PDB entry 1IGC | X-ray diffraction, 2.60 A resolution | chains L and H of the 3 polymer chains in the assembly

[Chain L]
Protein: IGG1-kappa MOPC21 fab (light chain)
From: Mus musculus
UniProtKB: P01634 (KV5B_MOUSE); aligned to UniProt positions 30-242 over residues 1-213 (the alignment contains insertions or deletions, so no single offset holds)
Chain sequence (213 residues; each row starts with the number of its first residue):
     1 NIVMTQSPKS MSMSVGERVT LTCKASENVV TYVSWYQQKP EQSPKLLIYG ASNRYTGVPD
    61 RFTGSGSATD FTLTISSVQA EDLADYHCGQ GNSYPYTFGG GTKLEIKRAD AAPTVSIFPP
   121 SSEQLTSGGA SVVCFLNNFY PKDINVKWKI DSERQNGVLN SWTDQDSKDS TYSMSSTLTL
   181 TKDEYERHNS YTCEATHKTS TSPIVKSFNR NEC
Differences from the reference sequence: conflict Asn92 (Tyr121 in P01634)
Disulfides: Cys23-Cys88, Cys134-Cys193

[Chain H]
Protein: IGG1-kappa MOPC21 fab (heavy chain)
From: Mus musculus
UniProtKB: P01783 (HV16_MOUSE); aligned to UniProt positions 17-233 over residues 4-220 (the alignment contains insertions or deletions, so no single offset holds)
Chain sequence (222 residues; row label = number of the first residue in the row):
     1 DVQLVESGGG LVQPGGSRKL SCAASGFTFS SFGMHWVRQA PEKGLEWVAY ISSGSSTLHY
    61 ADTVKGRFTI SRDNPKNTLF LQMTSLRSED TGMYYCARWG NYPYYAMDYW GQGTSVTVSS
   121 AKTTPPSVYP LAPGSAAQTN SMVTLGCLVK GYFPEPVTVT WNSGSLSSGV HTFPAVLQSD
   181 LYTLSSSVTV PSSPRPSETV TCNVAHPASS TKVDKKIVPR DC
Differences from the reference sequence: conflict Val5 (Leu1 in P01783), Gln13 (Lys9 in P01783), Arg18 (Leu14 in P01783), Ser31 (Asp27 in P01783), Phe32 (Tyr28 in P01783), Leu58 (Ile54 in P01783), His59 (Tyr55 in P01783), Pro75 (Ala71 in P01783), Gly92 (Ala88 in P01783), Gly100 (Val99 in P01783), Asn101 (Ser100 in P01783), Tyr102 (Gly101 in P01783), Pro103 (His102 in P01783), Ala106 (Val105 in P01783), Pro194 (Thr193 in P01783), Arg195 (Trp194 in P01783), Glu198 (Gln197 in P01783)
Disulfides: Cys22-Cys96, Cys147-Cys202

[How chain L and chain H interact]
Pairs across the interface - 72 pairs, chain L then chain H:
  Asn1(L) - Asp62(H)
  Lys9(L) - Glu42(H)  salt bridge
  Tyr32(L) - Tyr105(H)  hydrophobic
  Ser34(L) - Tyr105(H)
  Ser34(L) - Ala106(H)
  Tyr36(L) - Ala106(H)
  Tyr36(L) - Met107(H)  hydrogen bond (side chain-backbone)
  Tyr36(L) - Trp110(H)  hydrophobic
  Gln38(L) - Gln39(H)  hydrogen bond
  Gln38(L) - Tyr95(H)
  Ser43(L) - Tyr95(H)
  Ser43(L) - Gly111(H)  hydrogen bond (side chain-backbone)
  Pro44(L) - Leu45(H)  hydrophobic
  Pro44(L) - Tyr95(H)
  Pro44(L) - Trp110(H)
  Leu46(L) - Ala106(H)  hydrophobic
  Leu46(L) - Met107(H)
  Tyr49(L) - Pro103(H)
  Tyr49(L) - Tyr104(H)  hydrophobic
  Tyr49(L) - Ala106(H)  hydrophobic
  Tyr55(L) - Tyr104(H)  hydrophobic
  Tyr55(L) - Asp108(H)  hydrogen bond
  Tyr55(L) - Tyr109(H)
  His87(L) - Gly44(H)
  His87(L) - Leu45(H)
  Gly91(L) - Trp99(H)
  Tyr94(L) - His35(H)
  Tyr94(L) - Trp47(H)  hydrophobic
  Tyr94(L) - Tyr50(H)
  Tyr94(L) - His59(H)
  Pro95(L) - Trp47(H)  hydrophobic
  Pro95(L) - Asp62(H)
  Tyr96(L) - His35(H)
  Tyr96(L) - Trp47(H)
  Tyr96(L) - Trp99(H)
  Phe98(L) - Lys43(H)
  Phe98(L) - Leu45(H)
  Phe98(L) - Met107(H)  hydrophobic
  Gly99(L) - Lys43(H)  hydrogen bond (backbone-side chain)
  Ser116(L) - Thr144(H)
  Phe118(L) - Ala132(H)
  Phe118(L) - Thr144(H)
  Ser121(L) - Pro130(H)  hydrogen bond (side chain-backbone)
  Glu123(L) - Tyr129(H)
  Glu123(L) - Pro130(H)
  Glu123(L) - Lys215(H)  salt bridge
  Gln124(L) - Tyr129(H)
  Ser127(L) - Tyr129(H)
  Val133(L) - Leu131(H)  hydrophobic
  Val133(L) - Leu148(H)  hydrophobic
  Phe135(L) - Leu131(H)  hydrophobic
  Phe135(L) - Phe173(H)  hydrophobic
  Phe135(L) - Ser186(H)
  Phe135(L) - Ser187(H)
  Asn137(L) - Phe173(H)
  Asn137(L) - Ser187(H)
  Asn138(L) - His171(H)  hydrogen bond
  Leu159(L) - Val176(H)  hydrophobic
  Asn160(L) - Val176(H)
  Ser161(L) - Phe173(H)
  Ser161(L) - Pro174(H)  hydrogen bond (side chain-backbone)
  Ser161(L) - Val176(H)
  Trp162(L) - Pro174(H)
  Thr163(L) - Phe173(H)
  Ser173(L) - His171(H)  hydrogen bond
  Ser173(L) - Phe173(H)
  Met174(L) - Phe173(H)
  Ser175(L) - Phe173(H)
  Ser175(L) - Ser185(H)  hydrogen bond
  Asn211(L) - Cys222(H)
  Glu212(L) - Arg220(H)  salt bridge
  Cys213(L) - Cys222(H)  disulfide
Also at the interface, not in a pair above, chain L (45 interface residues in all): Gln42, Gly100, Pro119, Ser131, Lys168, Thr179
Also at the interface, not in a pair above, chain H (49 interface residues in all): Glu46, Tyr102, Gln112, Pro133, Gln138, Leu145, Gly146, Lys150, Ser168, Thr172, Leu177, Gln178
Disulfides between the chains: Cys213(L)-Cys222(H)

[Summary]
45 residues of chain L and 49 residues of chain H are in contact, with 1 disulfide bond, 10 hydrogen bonds and
3 salt bridges. Polar pairs include Lys9(L)-Glu42(H), Glu123(L)-Lys215(H) and Glu212(L)-Arg220(H).
Here chain L is IGG1-kappa MOPC21 fab (light chain) and chain H is IGG1-kappa MOPC21 fab (heavy chain), both
from Mus musculus. Entry 1IGC (IGG1 fab fragment (MOPC21) complex with domain III of protein G from
streptococcus) was determined by X-ray diffraction (same publication as 1IGD).
